Entry 3DON (X-ray diffraction, 2.10 A resolution); this record covers chain A.

Chain A:
Name: Shikimate dehydrogenase
From: Staphylococcus epidermidis
Notes: EC 1.1.1.25
Reference sequence: Q5HNV1 (AROE_STAEQ); numbering as in UniProt (aligned over 1-269)
Chain sequence (277 residues; numbered 1 to 277; the number before each row is that of its first residue):
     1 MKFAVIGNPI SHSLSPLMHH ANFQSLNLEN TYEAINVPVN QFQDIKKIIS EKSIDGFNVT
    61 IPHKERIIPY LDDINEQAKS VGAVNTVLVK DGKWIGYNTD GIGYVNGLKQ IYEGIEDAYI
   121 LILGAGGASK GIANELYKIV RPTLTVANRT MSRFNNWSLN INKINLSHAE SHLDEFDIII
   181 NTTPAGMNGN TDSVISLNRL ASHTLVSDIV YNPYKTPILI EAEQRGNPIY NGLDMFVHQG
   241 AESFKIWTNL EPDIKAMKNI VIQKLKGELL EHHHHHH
Unresolved in the structure: 185-191, 272-277
Sequence notes: expression tag (270-277)
Swiss-Prot annotation at these positions:
  - active site: Lys64 (Proton acceptor)
  - binding site (shikimate): Ser13 to Ser15, Thr60, Asn85, Asp100, Tyr211, Gln239
  - binding site (NADP(+)): Glu76, Gly124 to Ala128, Asn148 to Arg153, Ile209, Gly232
  - site: Tyr211 (Plays a major role in the catalytic process and a minor role in the substrate binding)
  - mutagenesis: Tyr211 (Y211F: Leads to a 345-fold decrease in the catalytic efficiency and a 3-fold decrease in the affinity binding for shikimate)

In short:
From UniProt: active-site residue Lys64, 8 shikimate-binding residues, 14 NADP+-binding residues and one
mutagenesis site.
Chain A is Shikimate dehydrogenase (Staphylococcus epidermidis); the structure, Crystal structure of shikimate
dehydrogenase from Staphylococcus epidermidis, was determined by X-ray diffraction, deposited together with
3DOO.
